6HX4 - chains A and I of the 3 polymer chains in the assembly; structure by X-ray diffraction, 2.95 A resolution.

Chain A:
Molecule: Alpha-1-antitrypsin
Organism: Homo sapiens
UniProt: P01009 (A1AT_HUMAN); residues 0-394 here correspond to UniProt positions 24-418 (UniProt number = residue number + 24)
Sequence (397 residues; each row starts with the number of its first residue; numbers below 1 keep their minus sign (Met-2 is residue -2)):
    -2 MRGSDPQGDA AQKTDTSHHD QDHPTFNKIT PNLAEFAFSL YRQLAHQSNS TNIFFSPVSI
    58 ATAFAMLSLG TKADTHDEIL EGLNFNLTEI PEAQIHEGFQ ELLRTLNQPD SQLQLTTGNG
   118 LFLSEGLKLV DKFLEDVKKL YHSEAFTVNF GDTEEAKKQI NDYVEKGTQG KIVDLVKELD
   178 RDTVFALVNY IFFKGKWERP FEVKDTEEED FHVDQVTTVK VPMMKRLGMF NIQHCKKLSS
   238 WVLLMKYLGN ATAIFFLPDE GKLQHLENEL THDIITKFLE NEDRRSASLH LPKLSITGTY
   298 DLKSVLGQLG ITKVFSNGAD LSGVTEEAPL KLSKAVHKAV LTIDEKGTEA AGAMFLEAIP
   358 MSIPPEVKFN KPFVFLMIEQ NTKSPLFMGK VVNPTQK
Not modelled in the structure: -2 to 24, 45, 83-86, 106-107, 199-201, 213, 344-357, 394
Differences from the reference sequence: initiating methionine (-2); expression tag (-1); conflict Gly0 (Ala24 in P01009), Ser1 (Glu25 in P01009)

Chain I:
Molecule: Fab 1D9 heavy chain
Organism: Mus musculus
Notes: antibody fragment or engineered binder
Sequence (228 residues; each row starts with the number of its first residue; note: 2 numbers in that range are skipped by the numbering (no residue carries them; nothing is unmodelled there); a row labelled like 82A-82C holds insertion residues (82A, then the next letters in order)):
     1 DVQLVESGGG LVKPGGSLKL SCAASGFTFS SYTMSWVRQT PEKRLEWVAT IS
   52A S
    53 GGDYTYSPDS VKGRFTISRD NAKSTLYLQM
82A-82C SSL
    83 KSEDTAMFYC SRAEFITT
100A-100H ATWGVYAM
   101 DYWGQGTSVT VSSAKTTPPS VYPLAP
126A-126G GSAAQTN
   129 SMVTLGCLVK GYFPEPVTVT WNSGSLSSGV HTFPAVLQSD LYTLSSSVTV PSSTWPSETV
   189 TCNVAHPASS TKVDKKIVPR DCD
Not modelled in the structure: 1, 126A-126G, 152-153, 166, 178-186, 208-211
Disulfide bonds: Cys22-Cys92, Cys135-Cys190

Chain A / chain I interface:
Residue-residue contacts - 27 pairs, chain A then chain I:
  His209(A) - Ser31(I)  hydrogen bond
  Leu224(A) - Tyr56(I)
  Ile229(A) - Trp100C(I)
  Gln230(A) - Thr100B(I)
  His231(A) - Thr99(I)
  His231(A) - Thr100B(I)  hydrogen bond (backbone-backbone)
  His231(A) - Trp100C(I)
  Trp238(A) - Phe97(I)  hydrophobic
  Trp238(A) - Trp100C(I)  hydrophobic
  Asp256(A) - Thr99(I)
  Arg282(A) - Thr100B(I)  hydrogen bond (side chain-backbone)
  Arg282(A) - Trp100C(I)
  Ser283(A) - Trp100C(I)
  Ser285(A) - Tyr56(I)
  Ile360(A) - Thr50(I)
  Ile360(A) - Tyr58(I)  hydrophobic
  Ile360(A) - Tyr100F(I)
  Pro361(A) - Tyr58(I)
  Pro361(A) - Tyr100F(I)  hydrogen bond (backbone-side chain)
  Pro362(A) - Phe97(I)  hydrophobic
  Pro362(A) - Trp100C(I)  hydrophobic
  Pro362(A) - Tyr100F(I)
  Glu363(A) - Thr33(I)  hydrogen bond
  Glu363(A) - Ser52(I)
  Glu363(A) - Ser52A(I)  hydrogen bond (side chain-backbone)
  Glu363(A) - Tyr100F(I)  hydrogen bond (backbone-side chain)
  Lys365(A) - Ser52A(I)
Also at the interface, not in a pair above, chain A (17 interface residues in all): Ala284, His287
Also at the interface, not in a pair above, chain I (13 interface residues in all): Asp55

Overview:
17 residues of chain A face 13 of chain I across their interface; the contacts include 7 hydrogen bonds. Polar
contacts include His209(A)-Ser31(I), Arg282(A)-Thr100B(I) and Pro361(A)-Tyr100F(I).
Here chain A is Alpha-1-antitrypsin (Homo sapiens) and chain I is Fab 1D9 heavy chain (Mus musculus). Entry
6HX4 (Fab fragment of a native monomer-selective antibody in complex with alpha-1-antitrypsin) was determined
by X-ray diffraction.
